7LUF - chains A and C of the 3 polymer chains in the assembly; structure by X-ray diffraction, 3.50 A resolution.

== Chain A ==
Protein: DNA polymerase
From: Human herpesvirus 1
Notes: EC 2.7.7.7
UniProtKB: I7GY94 (I7GY94_HHV1); residue numbers follow UniProt; this construct covers 43-1197
Chain sequence (1163 residues; numbered 35 to 1197; the number before each row is that of its first residue):
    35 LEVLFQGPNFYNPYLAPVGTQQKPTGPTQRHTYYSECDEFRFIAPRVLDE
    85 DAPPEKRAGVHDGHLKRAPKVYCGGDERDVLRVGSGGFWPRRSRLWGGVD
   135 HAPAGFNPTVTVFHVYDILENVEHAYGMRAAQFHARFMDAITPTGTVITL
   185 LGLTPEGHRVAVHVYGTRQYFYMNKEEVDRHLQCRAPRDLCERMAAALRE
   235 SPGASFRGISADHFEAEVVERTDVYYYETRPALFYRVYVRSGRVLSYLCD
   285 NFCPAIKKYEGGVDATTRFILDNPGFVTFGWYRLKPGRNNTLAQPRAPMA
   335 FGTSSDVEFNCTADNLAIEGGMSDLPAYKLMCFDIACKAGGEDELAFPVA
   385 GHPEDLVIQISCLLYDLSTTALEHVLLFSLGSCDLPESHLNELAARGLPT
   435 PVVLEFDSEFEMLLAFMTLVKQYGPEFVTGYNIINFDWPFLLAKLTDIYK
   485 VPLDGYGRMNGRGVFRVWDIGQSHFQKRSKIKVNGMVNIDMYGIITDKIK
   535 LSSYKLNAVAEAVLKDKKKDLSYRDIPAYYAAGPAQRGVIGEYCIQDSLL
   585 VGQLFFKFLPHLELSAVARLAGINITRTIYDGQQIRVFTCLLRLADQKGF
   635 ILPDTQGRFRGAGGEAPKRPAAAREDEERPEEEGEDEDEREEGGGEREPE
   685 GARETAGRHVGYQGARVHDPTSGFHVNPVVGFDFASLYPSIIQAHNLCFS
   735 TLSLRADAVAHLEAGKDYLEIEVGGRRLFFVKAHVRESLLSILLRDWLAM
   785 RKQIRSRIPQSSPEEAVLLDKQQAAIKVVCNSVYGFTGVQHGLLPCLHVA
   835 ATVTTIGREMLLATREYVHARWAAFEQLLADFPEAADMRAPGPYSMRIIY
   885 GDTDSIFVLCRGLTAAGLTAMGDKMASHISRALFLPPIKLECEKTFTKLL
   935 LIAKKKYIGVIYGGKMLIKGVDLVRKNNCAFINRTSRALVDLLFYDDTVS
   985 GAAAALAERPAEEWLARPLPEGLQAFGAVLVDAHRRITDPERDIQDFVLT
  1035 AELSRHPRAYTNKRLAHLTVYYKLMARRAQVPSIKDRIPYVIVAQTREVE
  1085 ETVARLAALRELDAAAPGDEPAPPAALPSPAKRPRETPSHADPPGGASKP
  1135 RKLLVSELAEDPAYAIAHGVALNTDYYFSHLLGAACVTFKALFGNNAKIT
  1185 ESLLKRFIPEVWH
Disordered / not traced: 35-58, 641-693, 1096-1137
Sequence notes: expression tag (35-42); conflict Ala370 (Glu in I7GY94)
Residues lining bound ligands: YE4 (N-(4-chlorobenzyl)-1-methyl-6-(morpholinomethyl)-4-oxo-1,4-dihydroquinoline-3-carboxamide): Gln617, Gln618, Val621, Ser720, Leu721, Tyr722, Pro723, Asn815, Ser816, Tyr818, Gly819, Phe820, Val823, Thr887, Asp888
What the authors report for this chain:
  - binding site for the 27-nt DNA strand: Phe509, Gln510, Lys511, Lys514, Gln618, Gln640, Arg692 to Val701, Lys938 to Lys940, Arg959 to Asn961, Arg1048, Val1139 to Ser1140, Tyr1160, His1164, Val1171, Lys1174
  - binding site for the 23-nt DNA strand: Lys534, Asp886, Asp888, Tyr941, Lys953 to Gly954, Arg959 to Asn961, Glu1036, Arg1039 to His1051, Arg1071
  - binding site for YE4: Gln617, Gln618, Tyr722, Ser816, Gly819, Phe820, Val823
  - specificity-determining residues: Val823 (citing earlier work)
  - catalytic residues: Asp717, Asp888 (proposed by the authors, not directly observed)
  - mutagenesis - V823A: decreased binding to YE4 (citing earlier work)

== Chain C ==
Molecule: 27-nt DNA strand
Sequence (27 nucleotides; each row starts with the number of its first residue; numbers below 1 keep their minus sign (DA-13 is residue -13)):
   -13 AATGGTAGGGGAAGGATCGTATGGCCT
Disordered / not traced: -13, 6-13

== Interface between chain A and chain C ==
Residue-residue contacts (39; chain A residue first):
  Phe509(A) with DA-12(C), sugar contact
  Gln510(A) with DA-12(C), sugar contact
  Lys511(A) with DT-11(C), hydrogen bond to the phosphate
  Arg512(A) with DT-11(C), phosphate contact
  Lys514(A) with DT-11(C), salt bridge to the phosphate
  Gly616(A) with DG-10(C), phosphate contact
  Gln617(A) with DG-10(C), phosphate contact
  Gln618(A) with DT-11(C), phosphate contact; DG-10(C), hydrogen bond to the phosphate
  Gln640(A) with DA-12(C), hydrogen bond to the base; DT-11(C), hydrogen bond to the base
  Gly695(A) with DT-8(C), hydrogen bond to the phosphate
  Tyr696(A) with DG-9(C), phosphate contact; DT-8(C), phosphate contact; DA-7(C), phosphate contact
  Gln697(A) with DT-8(C), phosphate contact; DA-7(C), phosphate contact
  Gly698(A) with DT-8(C), hydrogen bond to the phosphate; DA-7(C), hydrogen bond to the phosphate
  Ala699(A) with DA-7(C), sugar contact
  Arg700(A) with DG-6(C), phosphate contact
  Val701(A) with DA-7(C), phosphate contact; DG-6(C), hydrogen bond to the phosphate
  Gly822(A) with DG-9(C), sugar contact
  Val823(A) with DG-9(C), phosphate contact
  Leu827(A) with DT-11(C), base contact
  Lys938(A) with DG-6(C), phosphate contact; DG-5(C), sugar contact
  Lys940(A) with DG-5(C), phosphate contact; DG-4(C), sugar contact
  Arg959(A) with DG-5(C), base contact
  Arg1048(A) with DA-1(C), sugar contact
  Val1139(A) with DA-1(C), phosphate contact
  Ser1140(A) with DA-2(C), phosphate contact; DA-1(C), hydrogen bond to the phosphate
  His1164(A) with DG-3(C), hydrogen bond to the phosphate; DA-2(C), salt bridge to the phosphate
  Val1171(A) with DG-4(C), sugar contact; DG-3(C), phosphate contact
Also at the interface, not in a pair above, chain A (33 interface residues in all): Tyr614, Val694, Gly819, Ala937, Asn1046, Gly1167
Also at the interface, not in a pair above, chain C (13 interface residues in all): DG0

== Overview ==
33 residues of chain A and 13 residues of chain C are in contact, with 10 hydrogen bonds and 2 salt bridges.
Among the polar pairs are Gln640(A)-DA-12(C), Gln640(A)-DT-11(C) and Lys511(A)-DT-11(C). Chain A binds
compound YE4. The paper reports catalytic residues Asp717(A) and Asp888(A); V823A of chain A reduces binding
to YE4.
Here chain A is DNA polymerase (Human herpesvirus 1) and chain C is a 27-nt DNA strand. Entry 7LUF (HSV1
polymerase ternary complex with dsDNA and PNU-183792) was determined by X-ray diffraction.
